PDB entry 8EI1 | X-ray diffraction, 2.89 A resolution | chains A and E of the 8 polymer chains in the assembly

Chain A:
Protein: Cullin-4B
Source organism: Homo sapiens
Notes: fragment: N-terminal domain
UniProtKB: Q13620 (CUL4B_HUMAN); residues 188-539 here correspond to UniProt positions 206-557 (UniProt number = residue number + 18)
Chain sequence (354 residues; numbered 186 to 539; the number before each row is that of its first residue):
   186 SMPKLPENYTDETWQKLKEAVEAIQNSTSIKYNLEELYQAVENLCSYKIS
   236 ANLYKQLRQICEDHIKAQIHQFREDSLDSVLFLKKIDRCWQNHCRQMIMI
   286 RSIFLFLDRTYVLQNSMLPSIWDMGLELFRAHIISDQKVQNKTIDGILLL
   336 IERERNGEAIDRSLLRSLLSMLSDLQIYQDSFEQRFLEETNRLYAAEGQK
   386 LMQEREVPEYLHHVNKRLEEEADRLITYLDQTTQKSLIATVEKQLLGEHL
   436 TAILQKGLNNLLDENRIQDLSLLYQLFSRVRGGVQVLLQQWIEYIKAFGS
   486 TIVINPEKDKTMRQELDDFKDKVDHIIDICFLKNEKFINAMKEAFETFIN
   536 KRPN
Unresolved in the structure: 186-195
Sequence notes: expression tag (186-187); conflict Arg498 (Val516 in Q13620), Asp502 (Leu520 in Q13620)

Chain E:
Protein: H316
Chain sequence (19 residues; row label = number of the first residue in the row; numbering starts at 0):
     0 XDPADRWCELAAWTCDTFX
Modified positions: ACE (acetyl group) at position 0; NH2 (amino group) at position 18
Covalently attached groups: N,N'-(1,4-phenylene)diacetamide (WHL) linked to Cys7, Cys14

How chain A and chain E interact:
Contacting residue pairs (30):
  Ile487(A) - Arg5(E)
  Val488(A) - Arg5(E)
  Val488(A) - Trp6(E)  hydrophobic
  Asn490(A) - Arg5(E)
  Pro491(A) - Arg5(E)
  Met497(A) - Arg5(E)
  Arg498(A) - Glu8(E)  salt bridge
  Arg498(A) - Trp12(E)
  Arg498(A) - Asp15(E)  salt bridge
  Leu501(A) - Leu9(E)  hydrophobic
  Leu501(A) - Trp12(E)  hydrogen bond (backbone-side chain)
  Asp502(A) - Trp12(E)  hydrogen bond
  Lys505(A) - Trp12(E)
  Lys505(A) - Thr16(E)
  Lys505(A) - Phe17(E)
  Lys527(A) - Phe17(E)
  Phe530(A) - Trp12(E)  hydrophobic
  Phe530(A) - Thr13(E)
  Phe530(A) - Phe17(E)  hydrophobic
  Glu531(A) - Thr13(E)
  Glu531(A) - Phe17(E)
  Phe533(A) - Trp6(E)  hydrophobic
  Phe533(A) - Leu9(E)  hydrophobic
  Ile534(A) - Trp6(E)
  Ile534(A) - Leu9(E)  hydrophobic
  Ile534(A) - Ala10(E)
  Arg537(A) - Trp6(E)
  Arg537(A) - Cys7(E)  hydrogen bond
  Arg537(A) - Ala10(E)
  Pro538(A) - Trp6(E)
Other interface residues (no listed pair), chain A (18 interface residues in all): Ile489, Met526
Other interface residues (no listed pair), chain E (13 interface residues in all): Pro2, Ala11

Summary:
18 residues of chain A and 13 residues of chain E are in contact; the contacts include 3 hydrogen bonds and 2
salt bridges. Polar contacts include Arg498(A)-Glu8(E), Arg498(A)-Asp15(E) and Leu501(A)-Trp12(E).
N,N'-(1,4-phenylene)diacetamide is covalently linked to Cys14(E).
Chain A is Cullin-4B (Homo sapiens) and chain E is H316; the structure, Crystal structure of the N-terminal
domain of CUL4B in complex with H316, a Helicon Polypeptide, was determined by X-ray diffraction, deposited
together with 8EHZ, 8EI0, 8EI2, 8EI3, 8EI5, 8EI6 and 6 further entries.
